7JUW - chains B and C; structure by X-ray diffraction, 2.88 A resolution.

== Chain B ==
Name: Kinase suppressor of Ras 1
From: Homo sapiens
Notes: EC 2.7.11.1
UniProt: Q8IVT5 (KSR1_HUMAN); residue numbers follow UniProt; this construct covers 591-899
Chain sequence (334 residues; row label = number of the first residue in the row):
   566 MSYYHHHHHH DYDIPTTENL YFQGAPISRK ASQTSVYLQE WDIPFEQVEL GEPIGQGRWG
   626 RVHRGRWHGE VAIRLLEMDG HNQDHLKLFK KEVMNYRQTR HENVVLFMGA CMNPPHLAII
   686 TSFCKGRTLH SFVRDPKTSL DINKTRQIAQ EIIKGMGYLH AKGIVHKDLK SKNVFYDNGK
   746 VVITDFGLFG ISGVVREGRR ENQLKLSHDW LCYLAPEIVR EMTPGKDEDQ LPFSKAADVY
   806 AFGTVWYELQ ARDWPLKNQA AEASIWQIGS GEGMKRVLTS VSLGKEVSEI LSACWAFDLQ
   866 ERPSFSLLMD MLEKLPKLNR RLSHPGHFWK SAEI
Disordered / not traced: 566-600, 761-764, 882-899
Construct notes: initiating methionine (566); expression tag (567-590); conflict Glu-898 (Asp in Q8IVT5)
Ligand contacts: AMP-PNP (ANP; phosphoaminophosphonic acid-adenylate ester): Ile-619, Gly-620, Gln-621, Gly-622, Arg-623, Trp-624, Val-627, Ala-637, Arg-639, Val-670, Thr-686, Ser-687, Phe-688, Cys-689, Thr-693, Asp-733, Lys-735, Asn-738, Phe-740, Thr-749, Asp-750
From the paper describing this entry:
  - contacts within the chain: His-773/Leu-821 (hydrogen bond)

== Chain C ==
Name: Dual specificity mitogen-activated protein kinase kinase 1
From: Oryctolagus cuniculus
Notes: EC 2.7.12.2
UniProt: P29678 (MP2K1_RABIT); numbering as in UniProt (aligned over 35-393)
Chain sequence (384 residues; numbered 10 to 393; the number before each row is that of its first residue):
    10 MSYYHHHHHH DYDIPTTENL YFQGAKKLEE LELDEQQRKR LEAFLTQKQK VGELKDDDFE
    70 KISELGAGNG GVVFKVSHKP SGLVMARKLI HLEIKPAIRN QIIRELQVLH ECNSPYIVGF
   130 YGAFYSDGEI SICMEHMDGG SLDQVLKKAG RIPEQILGKV SIAVIKGLTY LREKHKIMHR
   190 DVKPSNILVN SRGEIKLCDF GVSGQLIDSM ANSFVGTRSY MSPERLQGTH YSVQSDIWSM
   250 GLSLVEMAVG RYPIPPPDAK ELELMFGCQV EGDAAETPPR PRTPGRPLSS YGMDSRPPMA
   310 IFELLDYIVN EPPPKLPSAV FSLEFQDFVN KCLIKNPAER ADLKQLMVHA FIKRSDAEEV
   370 DFAGWLCSTI GLNQPSTPTH AAGV
Disordered / not traced: 10-39, 275-306, 383-393
Construct notes: initiating methionine (10); expression tag (11-34)
Swiss-Prot annotation at these positions:
  - region: Glu-270 to Pro-307 (RAF1-binding)
  - active site: Asp-190 (Proton acceptor)
  - binding site (ATP): Leu-74 to Val-82, Lys-97
  - modified residue: Ser-218 (Phosphoserine), Ser-222 (Phosphoserine), Thr-286 (Phosphothreonine), Thr-292 (Phosphothreonine), Ser-298 (Phosphoserine)
Bound ions: Mg2+: Asp-208 (together with AMP-PNP)
Ligand contacts: AMP-PNP (ANP; phosphoaminophosphonic acid-adenylate ester): Leu-74, Gly-75, Ala-76, Gly-77, Asn-78, Gly-80, Val-82, Ala-95, Lys-97, Met-143, Glu-144, His-145, Met-146, Gly-149, Ser-150, Gln-153, Asp-190, Lys-192, Ser-194, Asn-195, Leu-197, Cys-207, Asp-208
From the paper describing this entry:
  - post-translational modification sites: Ser-218, Ser-222 (citing earlier work)

== How chain B and chain C interact ==
Residue-residue contacts - 43 pairs, chain B then chain C:
  Gln-768(B) with Asn-78(C); Gly-79(C); Phe-223(C); Val-224(C)
  Leu-769(B) with Ser-222(C); Phe-223(C); Val-224(C), hydrogen bond (backbone-backbone)
  Lys-770(B) with Ser-222(C); Phe-223(C)
  Leu-771(B) with Ser-222(C), hydrogen bond (backbone-backbone)
  Arg-785(B) with Phe-311(C)
  Met-787(B) with Ile-310(C)
  Thr-788(B) with Ala-309(C)
  Pro-789(B) with Gly-225(C)
  Asn-823(B) with Asp-217(C), hydrogen bond (side chain-backbone); Asn-221(C)
  Gln-824(B) with Asn-221(C); Gly-237(C)
  Ala-825(B) with Asn-221(C), hydrogen bond (backbone-side chain); Met-230(C), hydrophobic; Arg-234(C)
  Ala-826(B) with Asn-221(C), hydrogen bond (backbone-backbone); Ser-222(C)
  Glu-827(B) with Val-224(C); Ser-228(C), hydrogen bond; Met-230(C); Leu-235(C); Leu-314(C)
  Ala-828(B) with Arg-234(C); Leu-235(C)
  Ile-830(B) with Phe-311(C)
  Trp-831(B) with Leu-235(C); Gln-236(C); Phe-311(C); Leu-314(C); Asp-315(C), hydrogen bond; Val-318(C), hydrophobic
  Gln-832(B) with Leu-235(C); Gln-236(C); Gly-237(C)
  Gly-834(B) with Phe-311(C)
  Ser-835(B) with Phe-311(C)
  Arg-841(B) with Gln-236(C), hydrogen bond (side chain-backbone)
Other interface residues (no listed pair), chain B (22 interface residues in all): Ser-772, Val-784
Other interface residues (no listed pair), chain C (25 interface residues in all): Met-219, Thr-226, Arg-227, Thr-238, Asn-319
The authors on this interface:
  - interface residues, chain B: Trp-831(B)

== In short ==
22 residues of chain B and 25 residues of chain C are in contact, with 8 hydrogen bonds. Polar pairs include
Asn-823(B)/Asp-217(C), Ala-825(B)/Asn-221(C) and Glu-827(B)/Ser-228(C). Bound to chain B: AMP-PNP. Bound to
chain C: AMP-PNP. From the paper: the interface residue Trp-831(B); modification sites Ser-218(C) and
Ser-222(C).
Here chain B is Kinase suppressor of Ras 1 (Homo sapiens) and chain C is Dual specificity mitogen-activated
protein kinase kinase 1 (Oryctolagus cuniculus). Entry 7JUW (Crystal Structure of KSR1:MEK1 in complex with
AMP-PNP) was determined by X-ray diffraction (same publication as 7JUQ, 7JUR, 7JUS, 7JUT, 7JUU, 7JUV and 5
further entries).
